1DC1 - chains A and B of the 4 polymer chains in the assembly; structure by X-ray diffraction, 1.70 A resolution.

== Chain A (and B) ==
Protein: Bsobi restriction endonuclease
Organism: Geobacillus stearothermophilus
Notes: EC 3.1.21.4; chain B of this document is another copy of the same molecule, construct and numbering; everything in this record applies to it too
UniProtKB: P70985 (T2B1_BACST); residue numbers follow UniProt; this construct covers 1-323
Sequence (323 residues; each row starts with the number of its first residue):
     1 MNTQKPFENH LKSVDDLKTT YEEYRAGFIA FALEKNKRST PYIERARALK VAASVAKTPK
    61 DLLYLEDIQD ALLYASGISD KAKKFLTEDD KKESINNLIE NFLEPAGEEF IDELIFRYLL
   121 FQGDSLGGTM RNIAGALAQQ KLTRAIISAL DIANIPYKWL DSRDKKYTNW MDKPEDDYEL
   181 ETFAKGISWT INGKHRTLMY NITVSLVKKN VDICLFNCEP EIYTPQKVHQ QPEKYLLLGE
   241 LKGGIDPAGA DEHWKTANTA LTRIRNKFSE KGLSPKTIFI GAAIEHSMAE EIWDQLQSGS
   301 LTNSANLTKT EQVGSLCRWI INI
Disordered / not traced: 1-4, 221-229 (chain B: 1-3, 221-229)
Sequence notes: conflict Ser-205 (Pro in P70985)
Ligand contacts:
  - 1,4-diethylene dioxide (DIO), molecule 1: Ile-78, Leu-86, Asp-90, Glu-93, Ser-94, Asn-97
  - 1,4-diethylene dioxide (DIO), molecule 2: Ala-136, Gln-139, Gln-140, Ser-162, Glu-181, Thr-182, Phe-183, Ala-184
UniProt features mapped onto this chain:
  - binding site (Mg(2+)): Asp-212, Glu-240, Lys-242
  - site (Interaction with DNA): Lys-81, Arg-131
  - mutagenesis: Asp-212 (D212N: Loss of activity, still binds DNA), Asp-246 (D246N: Loss of activity, still binds DNA)
Reported in the primary citation:
  - catalytic residues: Asp-212, Glu-240, Lys-242, His-253
  - binding site for the 13-nt DNA strand: Arg-131, Asp-246, His-253
  - mutagenesis - H253A, H253F, H253N, H253Q, H253Y: decreased catalytic activity
  - binding site for the 13-nt DNA strand: Lys-81, Arg-131, Asn-132, Ala-248, Glu-252
  - catalytic residues: Glu-252 (proposed by the authors, not directly observed)
  - specificity-determining residues: Asn-132
  - mutagenesis - D212N (less than 0.1%): decreased catalytic activity (citing earlier work)
  - mutagenesis - E240A, E240Q: abolished catalytic activity
  - mutagenesis - E240A, E240Q: unchanged stability
  - specificity-determining residues: Lys-81 (proposed by the authors, not directly observed)
  - mutagenesis - H253F, H253N, H253Y: decreased binding to DNA

== Interface between chain A and chain B ==
Contacting residue pairs (108; chain A residue first):
  Tyr-21(A) / Phe-85(B)  hydrogen bond (side chain-backbone)
  Tyr-24(A) / Phe-85(B)  hydrophobic
  Arg-25(A) / Phe-85(B)
  Arg-25(A) / Asp-90(B)  salt bridge
  Phe-28(A) / Lys-81(B)
  Phe-28(A) / Ala-82(B)  hydrophobic
  Phe-28(A) / Phe-85(B)  hydrophobic
  Ile-29(A) / Leu-86(B)  hydrophobic
  Ala-32(A) / Gly-77(B)
  Ala-32(A) / Ile-78(B)  hydrophobic
  Lys-35(A) / Gly-77(B)  hydrogen bond (side chain-backbone)
  Lys-35(A) / Phe-121(B)
  Asn-36(A) / Ser-76(B)  hydrogen bond (side chain-backbone)
  Asn-36(A) / Gly-77(B)
  Asn-36(A) / Phe-102(B)
  Asn-36(A) / Phe-121(B)
  Ser-39(A) / Arg-117(B)  hydrogen bond
  Ser-39(A) / Leu-120(B)
  Ser-39(A) / Phe-121(B)
  Thr-40(A) / Phe-102(B)
  Thr-40(A) / Arg-117(B)  hydrogen bond
  Tyr-42(A) / Leu-120(B)  hydrophobic
  Ile-43(A) / Glu-113(B)
  Ile-43(A) / Phe-116(B)
  Ile-43(A) / Arg-117(B)
  Ile-43(A) / Leu-120(B)  hydrophobic
  Arg-47(A) / Glu-109(B)  hydrogen bond (side chain-backbone)
  Arg-47(A) / Asp-112(B)
  Arg-47(A) / Glu-113(B)  salt bridge
  Arg-47(A) / Phe-116(B)
  Ser-76(A) / Asn-36(B)  hydrogen bond (backbone-side chain)
  Gly-77(A) / Ala-32(B)
  Gly-77(A) / Lys-35(B)  hydrogen bond (backbone-side chain)
  Gly-77(A) / Asn-36(B)
  Ile-78(A) / Ala-32(B)  hydrophobic
  Lys-81(A) / Phe-28(B)
  Lys-81(A) / Asp-246(B)  salt bridge
  Lys-81(A) / Ala-248(B)
  Ala-82(A) / Phe-28(B)  hydrophobic
  Lys-84(A) / Tyr-21(B)
  Phe-85(A) / Tyr-21(B)
  Phe-85(A) / Arg-25(B)
  Phe-85(A) / Phe-28(B)  hydrophobic
  Phe-85(A) / Pro-247(B)  hydrophobic
  Leu-86(A) / Ile-29(B)  hydrophobic
  Thr-87(A) / Arg-25(B)
  Asp-90(A) / Arg-25(B)  salt bridge
  Asp-90(A) / Ile-29(B)
  Phe-102(A) / Asn-36(B)
  Phe-102(A) / Thr-40(B)
  Glu-109(A) / Arg-47(B)  hydrogen bond (backbone-side chain)
  Asp-112(A) / Arg-47(B)
  Asp-112(A) / Lys-50(B)  salt bridge
  Glu-113(A) / Ile-43(B)
  Glu-113(A) / Arg-47(B)  salt bridge
  Ile-115(A) / Phe-116(B)  hydrophobic
  Phe-116(A) / Ile-43(B)
  Phe-116(A) / Arg-47(B)
  Phe-116(A) / Ile-115(B)  hydrophobic
  Phe-116(A) / Phe-116(B)  hydrophobic
  Phe-116(A) / Leu-119(B)  hydrophobic
  Arg-117(A) / Ser-39(B)  hydrogen bond
  Arg-117(A) / Thr-40(B)
  Arg-117(A) / Ile-43(B)
  Leu-119(A) / Phe-116(B)  hydrophobic
  Leu-119(A) / Leu-119(B)
  Leu-119(A) / Leu-120(B)
  Leu-120(A) / Tyr-42(B)  hydrophobic
  Leu-120(A) / Ile-43(B)  hydrophobic
  Leu-120(A) / Leu-119(B)
  Leu-120(A) / Gln-122(B)
  Leu-120(A) / Gly-123(B)
  Phe-121(A) / Lys-35(B)
  Phe-121(A) / Asn-36(B)
  Phe-121(A) / Ser-39(B)
  Phe-121(A) / Leu-126(B)  hydrophobic
  Gly-123(A) / Leu-120(B)
  Asp-124(A) / Asp-124(B)
  Asp-124(A) / Gly-127(B)
  Asp-124(A) / Arg-131(B)  salt bridge
  Leu-126(A) / Leu-120(B)  hydrophobic
  Leu-126(A) / Phe-121(B)  hydrophobic
  Gly-127(A) / Asp-124(B)
  Arg-131(A) / Asp-124(B)  salt bridge
  Lys-209(A) / Ser-287(B)  hydrogen bond
  Asp-246(A) / Lys-81(B)  salt bridge
  Pro-247(A) / Phe-85(B)  hydrophobic
  Ala-248(A) / Lys-81(B)
  Asp-251(A) / Arg-263(B)  salt bridge
  Glu-252(A) / Thr-256(B)
  Trp-254(A) / Arg-263(B)
  Lys-255(A) / Lys-255(B)
  Lys-255(A) / Thr-256(B)
  Lys-255(A) / Thr-259(B)  hydrogen bond (backbone-side chain)
  Lys-255(A) / Arg-263(B)
  Thr-256(A) / Glu-252(B)
  Thr-256(A) / Lys-255(B)
  Thr-256(A) / Thr-256(B)  hydrogen bond
  Asn-258(A) / Thr-259(B)  hydrogen bond
  Thr-259(A) / Lys-255(B)  hydrogen bond (side chain-backbone)
  Thr-259(A) / Asn-258(B)  hydrogen bond
  Thr-259(A) / Thr-259(B)  hydrogen bond
  Arg-263(A) / Asp-251(B)  salt bridge
  Arg-263(A) / Trp-254(B)
  Arg-263(A) / Lys-255(B)
  Arg-263(A) / Glu-291(B)  salt bridge
  Ser-287(A) / Lys-209(B)  hydrogen bond
  Glu-291(A) / Arg-263(B)  salt bridge
Other interface residues (no listed pair), chain A (58 interface residues in all): Lys-50, Ser-79, Ala-106, Gln-122, His-253, Ala-260
Other interface residues (no listed pair), chain B (56 interface residues in all): Tyr-24, Thr-87, Ala-106, His-253, Ala-260

== Summary ==
58 residues of chain A face 56 of chain B across their interface; the contacts include 18 hydrogen bonds and
13 salt bridges. Polar contacts include Arg-25(A)/Asp-90(B), Arg-47(A)/Glu-113(B) and Lys-81(A)/Asp-246(B).
The paper reports catalytic residues Asp-212(A), Glu-240(A) and Lys-242(A) among others; H253A, H253F and
H253N of chain A, among others, reduce catalytic activity; 8 substitutions were tested in all.
Chain A and chain B are both Bsobi restriction endonuclease (Geobacillus stearothermophilus); the structure,
Restriction enzyme bsobi/DNA complex structure: encirclement of the DNA and histidine-catalyzed hydrolysis
within a canonical restriction ..., was determined by X-ray diffraction.
